1OFV - chain A; structure by X-ray diffraction, 1.70 A resolution.

# Chain A
Name: Flavodoxin
From: Synechococcus elongatus
UniProt: P10340 (FLAV_SYNP7); numbering as in UniProt (aligned over 1-169)
Sequence (169 residues; numbered 1 to 169; the number before each row is that of its first residue):
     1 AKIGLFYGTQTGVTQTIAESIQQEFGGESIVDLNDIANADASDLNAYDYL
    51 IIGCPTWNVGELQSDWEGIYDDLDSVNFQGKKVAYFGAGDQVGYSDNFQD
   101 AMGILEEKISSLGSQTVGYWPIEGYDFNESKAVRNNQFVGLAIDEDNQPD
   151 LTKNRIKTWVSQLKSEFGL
Ligand contacts: FMN (flavin mononucleotide): Gly-8, Thr-9, Gln-10, Thr-11, Gly-12, Val-13, Thr-14, Pro-55, Thr-56, Trp-57, Asn-58, Val-59, Gly-60, Ala-88, Gly-89, Asp-90, Tyr-94, Asn-97, Phe-98, Gln-99, Asp-146

# Overview
Ligands of chain A: flavin mononucleotide.
Chain A is Flavodoxin (Synechococcus elongatus); the structure, Flavodoxin from anacystis nidulans: refinement
of two forms of the oxidized protein, was determined by X-ray diffraction together with 1CZN, 1CZU and 1D03
from the same study.
